Entry 5S60 (X-ray diffraction, 2.30 A resolution); this record covers chains A and E of the 6 polymer chains in the assembly.

[Chain A]
Molecule: Tubulin alpha-1B chain
Source organism: Bos taurus
UniProtKB: P81947 (TBA1B_BOVIN); numbering as in UniProt (aligned over 1-451)
Sequence (451 residues; each row starts with the number of its first residue):
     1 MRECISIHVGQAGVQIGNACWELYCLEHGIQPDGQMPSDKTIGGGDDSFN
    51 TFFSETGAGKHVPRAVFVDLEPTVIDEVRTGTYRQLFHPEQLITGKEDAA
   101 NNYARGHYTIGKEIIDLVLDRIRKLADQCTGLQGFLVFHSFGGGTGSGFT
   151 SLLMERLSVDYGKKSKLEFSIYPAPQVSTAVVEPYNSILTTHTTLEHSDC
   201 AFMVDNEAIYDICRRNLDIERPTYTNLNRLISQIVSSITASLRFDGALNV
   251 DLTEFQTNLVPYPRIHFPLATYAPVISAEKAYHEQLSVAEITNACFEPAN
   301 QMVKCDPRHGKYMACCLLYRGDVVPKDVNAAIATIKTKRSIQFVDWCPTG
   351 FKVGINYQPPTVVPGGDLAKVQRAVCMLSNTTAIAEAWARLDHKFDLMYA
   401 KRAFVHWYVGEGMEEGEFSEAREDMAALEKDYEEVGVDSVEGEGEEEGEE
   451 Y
Not modelled in the structure: 439-451
Metal / ion sites: Ca2+: Asp39, Thr41, Gly44, Glu55
Ligand contacts: GTP (guanosine-5'-triphosphate): Val9, Gly10, Gln11, Ala12, Gln15, Ile16, Asp69, Asp98, Ala99, Ala100, Asn101, Ser140, Gly142, Gly143, Gly144, Thr145, Gly146, Ile171, Pro173, Val177, Ser178, Thr179, Glu183, Asn206, Tyr224, Leu227, Asn228, Ile231

[Chain E]
Molecule: Stathmin-4
Source organism: Rattus norvegicus
UniProtKB: P63043 (STMN4_RAT); residues 5-145 here correspond to UniProt positions 49-189 (UniProt number = residue number + 44)
Sequence (143 residues; row label = number of the first residue in the row):
     3 MADMEVIELNKCTSGQSFEVILKPPSFDGVPEFNASLPRRRDPSLEEIQK
    53 KLEAAEERRKYQEAELLKHLAEKREHEREVIQKAIEENNNFIKMAKEKLA
   103 QKMESNKENREAHLAAMLERLQEKDKHAEEVRKNKELKEEASR
Not modelled in the structure: 3-5, 29-43, 144-145
Construct notes: initiating methionine (3); expression tag (4)
Swiss-Prot annotation at these positions:
  - modified residue: Ser46 (Phosphoserine)

[How chain A and chain E interact]
Pairs across the interface (55):
  His107(A) - Leu54(E)
  Tyr108(A) - Lys53(E)
  Tyr108(A) - Ala57(E)  hydrophobic
  Tyr108(A) - Arg61(E)
  Thr109(A) - Arg61(E)  hydrogen bond
  Lys112(A) - Glu58(E)  salt bridge
  Glu155(A) - Ile50(E)
  Arg156(A) - Leu47(E)
  Val159(A) - Pro45(E)
  His197(A) - Asp44(E)
  His197(A) - Pro45(E)
  Asp245(A) - Cys14(E)
  Asp245(A) - Ser16(E)  hydrogen bond (backbone-side chain)
  Ala247(A) - Asn12(E)
  Ala247(A) - Ser19(E)
  Leu248(A) - Ser19(E)
  Pro325(A) - Gln18(E)
  Pro325(A) - Phe20(E)  hydrophobic
  Asn329(A) - Met6(E)
  Asn329(A) - Val8(E)
  Asn329(A) - Phe20(E)
  Asn329(A) - Val22(E)
  Lys336(A) - Leu24(E)
  Asp345(A) - Pro27(E)
  Asp345(A) - Ser28(E)  hydrogen bond (backbone-backbone)
  Cys347(A) - Pro27(E)
  Pro348(A) - Lys25(E)
  Pro348(A) - Pro27(E)
  Thr349(A) - Ile23(E)
  Thr349(A) - Leu24(E)  hydrogen bond (backbone-backbone)
  Thr349(A) - Lys25(E)  hydrogen bond (backbone-backbone)
  Gly350(A) - Val22(E)
  Phe351(A) - Glu21(E)
  Phe351(A) - Val22(E)  hydrogen bond (backbone-backbone)
  Phe351(A) - Leu24(E)  hydrophobic
  Lys352(A) - Phe20(E)
  Lys352(A) - Glu21(E)  salt bridge
  Val353(A) - Ser19(E)
  Val353(A) - Phe20(E)  hydrogen bond (backbone-backbone)
  Gly354(A) - Gln18(E)
  Ile355(A) - Gly17(E)
  Ile355(A) - Gln18(E)  hydrogen bond (backbone-backbone)
  Asn356(A) - Ser16(E)
  Tyr357(A) - Thr15(E)
  Tyr357(A) - Ser16(E)  hydrogen bond (backbone-backbone)
  Tyr357(A) - Gly17(E)
  Tyr357(A) - Gln18(E)  hydrogen bond
  Val409(A) - Gln64(E)  hydrogen bond (backbone-side chain)
  Gly410(A) - Arg61(E)
  Gly410(A) - Gln64(E)
  Glu411(A) - Arg61(E)  hydrogen bond (backbone-side chain)
  Gly412(A) - Ala57(E)
  Gly412(A) - Arg60(E)  hydrogen bond (backbone-side chain)
  Gly412(A) - Arg61(E)
  Glu414(A) - Arg60(E)  salt bridge
Interface residues without a listed pair, chain A (40 interface residues in all): Glu113, Leu152, Ser158, Glu196, Gly246, Val328, Ile332, Ala333, Trp346
Interface residues without a listed pair, chain E (32 interface residues in all): Pro26, Ser46, Gln51, Glu55

[In short]
Chain A and chain E form an interface of 40 and 32 residues respectively, with 13 hydrogen bonds and 3 salt
bridges. Among the polar pairs are Lys112(A)-Glu58(E), Lys352(A)-Glu21(E) and Glu414(A)-Arg60(E). Ligands of
chain A: GTP. Asp39(A), Thr41(A), Gly44(A) and Glu55(A) coordinate Ca2+.
Here chain A is Tubulin alpha-1B chain (Bos taurus) and chain E is Stathmin-4 (Rattus norvegicus). Entry 5S60
(Tubulin-Z27695365-complex) was determined by X-ray diffraction together with 5S4L, 5S4M, 5S4N, 5S4O, 5S4P,
5S4Q and 52 further entries from the same study.
